PDB entry 8JOV | electron microscopy, 3.80 A resolution | chains I and k of the 60 polymer chains in the assembly

[Chain I]
Molecule: gp81 of phage GP4
From: Ralstonia phage GP4
UniProt: A0A345GU12 (A0A345GU12_9CAUD); residues 1-206 here = UniProt positions 1-206
Chain sequence (206 residues; numbered 1 to 206; the number before each row is that of its first residue):
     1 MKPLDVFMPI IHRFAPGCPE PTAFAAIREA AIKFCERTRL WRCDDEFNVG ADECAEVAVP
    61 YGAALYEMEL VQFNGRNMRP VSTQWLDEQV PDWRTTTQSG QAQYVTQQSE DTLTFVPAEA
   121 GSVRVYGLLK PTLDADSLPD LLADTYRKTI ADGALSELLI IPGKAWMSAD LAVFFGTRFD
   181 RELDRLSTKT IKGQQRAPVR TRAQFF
Disordered / not traced: 1, 206

[Chain k]
Molecule: Portal protein
From: Ralstonia phage GP4
UniProt: A0A345GTT8 (A0A345GTT8_9CAUD); numbering as in UniProt (aligned over 1-781)
Chain sequence (781 residues; row label = number of the first residue in the row):
     1 MFDLRDDQNT RVIADHPEAR MPTEEPGKDD APPSHPLDSE EMKELHRRLR SYLHQELDRQ
    61 AENRFQMAVD EDYYDSIQWT EADAQVLKER GQAPLVFNVI AQSVNWIIGS EKRGRTDFNI
   121 LPRKKADAKP AEAKTKLLKY LSDVNRLPFH RSRSFEDTVK VGLGWIEDSY DDSTDGEPIY
   181 SRYESWRNVI FDSASTELDG TDMRYIFRPK WLDVDVACAL VPDRADEIKK AAVAAERYGN
   241 YSEEDGDEAM DWAEFDRDTY SQSRTVSTHK RQRVRLIECW YRKPMRATKF LSGDLRGETL
   301 DESNPAHVEA RDSGLYSLGE RITMRVRVAI FTSRDLLFEG ASPFRHNRFS LTPIWGFRRG
   361 RDNLPYGVIR WMRDIQDDIN KRASKALYIL SSNKVVMDEG AVEDIEEFRE EVARPDAVLV
   421 KKPGKQIELN VDRELAAAHM DMMSRDIQML QQVGGVTDEL MGRSTNAVSG VAIQARQEQG
   481 TVATNKLFDN LRFAVQMQGE IQLSLIEQFV TEEKTFRITN ERGKADFITV NDGLPENDIV
   541 RTKADFIIGE SDWRATYRQA ASEQLSQMIM KMPPQVGLVM LDLWADSTDL PNRDEIVKRI
   601 RQINGMRDPD ATEPTPEELQ QQQAAAEQAQ AQKAMFMAEL SEKQGKADKA QADAVAAQAN
   661 ADLRAAQAEQ VRRQTVNTNV TSIAAAMEAA TAIVTMPTIA KVGDAVLVEA GYENNGIAPA
   721 GGLHTPAPQQ AVNPAAQGLP PQQPQPQQPQ EPAVSPSPEQ LNGAAPSNTG EPVTPDQTLQ
   781 Q
Disordered / not traced: 1-36, 232-244, 290-322, 454-480, 522-533, 609-613, 674-781

[Chain I / chain k interface]
Contacting residue pairs (13):
  R185(I) with E403(k)
  K192(I) with E407(k), salt bridge
  R196(I) with D404(k); E407(k)
  A197(I) with E407(k)
  P198(I) with E407(k); E411(k)
  V199(I) with A417(k); V418(k), hydrogen bond (backbone-backbone)
  R200(I) with R414(k); D416(k)
  T201(I) with D416(k), hydrogen bond (backbone-backbone); V418(k)
Also at the interface, not in a pair above, chain I (9 interface residues in all): T188
Also at the interface, not in a pair above, chain k (9 interface residues in all): V420

[In short]
Chain I and chain k each contribute 9 residues to their interface, with 2 hydrogen bonds and 1 salt bridge.
Among the polar pairs are K192(I)-E407(k), V199(I)-V418(k) and T201(I)-D416(k).
Chain I is gp81 of phage GP4 and chain k is Portal protein, both from Ralstonia phage GP4; the structure,
Portal-tail complex of phage GP4, was determined by electron microscopy together with 8JOU from the same
study.
